3L35 - chains B and L of the 6 polymer chains in the assembly; structure by X-ray diffraction, 1.55 A resolution.

# Chain B
Protein: GP41 N-peptide
Amino-acid sequence (47 residues; each row starts with the number of its first residue; numbering starts at 0):
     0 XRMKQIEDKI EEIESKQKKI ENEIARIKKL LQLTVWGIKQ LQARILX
Modified positions: ACE (acetyl group) at position 0; NH2 (amino group) at position 46

# Chain L
Protein: HIV entry inhibitor PIE12
Amino-acid sequence (18 residues; numbered 0 to 17; the number before each row is that of its first residue; numbering starts at 0):
     0 XKGHPCDYPE WQWLCELX
Unresolved in the structure: 0-1
Modified positions: ACE (acetyl group) at position 0, NH2 (amino group) at position 17; Lys1 (D-lysine; DLY); His3 (D-histidine; DHI); Pro4, Pro8 (D-proline; DPR); Cys5, Cys14 (D-cysteine; DCY); Asp6 (D-aspartic acid; DAS); Tyr7 (D-tyrosine; DTY); Glu9, Glu15 (D-glutamic acid; DGL); Trp10, Trp12 (D-tryptophan; DTR); Gln11 (D-glutamine; DGN); Leu13, Leu16 (D-leucine; DLE)
Disulfides: Cys5-Cys14

# Interface between chain B and chain L
Pairs across the interface (8):
  Val34(B) - Trp12(L)
  Val34(B) - Leu16(L)
  Ile37(B) - Trp10(L)
  Lys38(B) - Trp12(L)
  Gln41(B) - Glu9(L)  hydrogen bond (side chain-backbone)
  Gln41(B) - Trp10(L)
  Gln41(B) - Trp12(L)
  Leu45(B) - Glu9(L)

# Summary
5 residues of chain B and 4 residues of chain L are in contact, with 1 hydrogen bond. The hydrogen-bonded pair
is Gln41(B)-Glu9(L).
Here chain B is GP41 N-peptide and chain L is HIV entry inhibitor PIE12. Entry 3L35 (PIE12 D-peptide against
HIV entry) was determined by X-ray diffraction, deposited together with 3MGN, 3L36 and 3L37.
